PDB entry 3KMX | X-ray diffraction, 1.70 A resolution | chains A and B

# Chain A (and B)
Name: Beta-secretase 1
Organism: Homo sapiens
Notes: EC 3.4.23.46; chain B of this document is another copy of the same molecule, construct and numbering; everything in this record applies to it too
UniProtKB: P56817 (BACE1_HUMAN); numbering as in UniProt (aligned over 53-447)
Sequence (395 residues; row label = number of the first residue in the row):
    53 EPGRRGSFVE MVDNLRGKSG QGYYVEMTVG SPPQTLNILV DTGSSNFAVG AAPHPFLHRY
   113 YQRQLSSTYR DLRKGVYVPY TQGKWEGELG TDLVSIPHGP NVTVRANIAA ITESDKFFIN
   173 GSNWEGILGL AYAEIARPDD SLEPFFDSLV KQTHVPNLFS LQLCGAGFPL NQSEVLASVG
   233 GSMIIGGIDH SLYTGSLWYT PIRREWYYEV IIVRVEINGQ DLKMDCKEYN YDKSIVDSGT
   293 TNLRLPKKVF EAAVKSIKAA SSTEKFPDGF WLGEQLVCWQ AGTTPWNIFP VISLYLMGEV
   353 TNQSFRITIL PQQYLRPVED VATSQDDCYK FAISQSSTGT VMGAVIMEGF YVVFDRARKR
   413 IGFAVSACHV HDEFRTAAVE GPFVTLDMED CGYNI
Disulfide bonds: C216-C420, C278-C443, C330-C380
Small-molecule neighbours: 4-butoxy-3-chlorobenzyl imidothiocarbamate (G00): S71, G72, Q73, G74, L91, D93, G95, S96, Y132, Q134, G135, F169, I171, W176, I179, D289, G291, T292, T293
Swiss-Prot annotation at these positions:
  - active site: D93, D289
  - modified residue (N6-acetyllysine): K126, K275, K279, K285, K299, K300, K307
  - glycosylation (N-linked (GlcNAc...) asparagine): N153, N172, N223, N354
  - mutagenesis: D93 (D93N: Decreases beta-cleaved soluble APP production), D284 (D284N: Almost abolishes beta-cleaved soluble APP production)

# How chain A and chain B interact
Residue-residue contacts (5; chain A residue first):
  K300(A) with D167(B), salt bridge; K168(B)
  E303(A) with E165(B)
  K307(A) with Y129(B); E138(B), salt bridge
Also at the interface, not in a pair above, chain A (4 interface residues in all): M276
Also at the interface, not in a pair above, chain B (6 interface residues in all): S166

# In short
4 residues of chain A face 6 of chain B across their interface, with 2 salt bridges. Polar pairs include
K300(A)-D167(B) and K307(A)-E138(B). Chain A binds 4-butoxy-3-chlorobenzyl imidothiocarbamate. Curated
annotation (UniProt) lists active-site residues D93(A) and D289(A) and 2 mutagenesis sites on chain A.
Chain A and chain B are both Beta-secretase 1 (Homo sapiens); the structure, Structure of BACE bound to
SCH346572, was determined by X-ray diffraction (same publication as 3KMY and 3KN0).
